PDB entry 4R55 | X-ray diffraction, 1.80 A resolution | chains A and C of the 3 polymer chains in the assembly

Chain A:
Name: Chromatin protein Cren7
Source organism: Sulfolobus solfataricus P2
Notes: engineered mutation(s): DELETION
UniProtKB: Q97ZE3 (CREN7_SULSO); aligned to UniProt positions 1-55 over residues 1-55 (the alignment contains insertions or deletions, so no single offset holds)
Sequence (55 residues; row label = number of the first residue in the row):
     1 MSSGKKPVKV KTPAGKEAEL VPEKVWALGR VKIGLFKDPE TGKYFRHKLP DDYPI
Unresolved in the structure: 1-2
UniProt features mapped onto this chain:
  - modified residue: Lys16 (N6-methyllysine)

Chain C:
Molecule: 8-nt DNA strand
Sequence (8 nucleotides; row label = number of the first residue in the row):
   109 GTGATCAC

Chain A / chain C interface:
Pairs across the interface (13; chain A residue first):
  Leu28(A) with DT113(C), base contact
  Arg30(A) with DC116(C), sugar contact
  Val31(A) with DC114(C), base contact; DA115(C), sugar contact
  Ile33(A) with DT113(C), sugar contact
  Arg46(A) with DG111(C), base contact; DA112(C), base contact; DT113(C), sugar contact
  His47(A) with DT113(C), phosphate contact; DC114(C), salt bridge to the phosphate
  Lys48(A) with DT113(C), phosphate contact; DC114(C), hydrogen bond to the phosphate; DA115(C), phosphate contact

Summary:
Chain A and chain C form an interface of 7 and 6 residues respectively, with 1 hydrogen bond and 1 salt
bridge. Polar pairs include Lys48(A)-DC114(C) and His47(A)-DC114(C).
Chain A is Chromatin protein Cren7 (Sulfolobus solfataricus P2) and chain C is an 8-nt DNA strand; the
structure, The crystal structure of a Cren7 mutant protein GR and dsDNA complex, was determined by X-ray
diffraction together with 4R56 from the same study.
